8TQW - chains J and N of the 29 polymer chains in the assembly; structure by electron microscopy, 8.20 A resolution (very low resolution: no residue pairs are listed; an interface is given only as per-side residue counts).

# Chain J
Molecule: Mediator of RNA polymerase II transcription subunit 10
Source organism: Homo sapiens
UniProtKB: Q9BTT4 (MED10_HUMAN); residues 1-135 here = UniProt positions 1-135
Amino-acid sequence (135 residues; each row starts with the number of its first residue):
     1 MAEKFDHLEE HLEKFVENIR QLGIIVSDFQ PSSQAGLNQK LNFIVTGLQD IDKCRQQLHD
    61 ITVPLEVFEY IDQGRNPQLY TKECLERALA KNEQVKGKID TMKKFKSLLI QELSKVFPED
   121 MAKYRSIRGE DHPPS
Not modelled in the structure: 1-6, 129-135

# Chain N
Molecule: Mediator of RNA polymerase II transcription subunit 14
Source organism: Homo sapiens
UniProtKB: O60244 (MED14_HUMAN); residues 1-1454 here = UniProt positions 1-1454
Amino-acid sequence (1454 residues; numbered 1 to 1454; the number before each row is that of its first residue):
     1 MAPVQLENHQ LVPPGGGGGG SGGPPSAPAP PPPGAAVAAA AAAAASPGYR LSTLIEFLLH
    61 RAYSELMVLT DLLPRKSDVE RKIEIVQFAS RTRQLFVRLL ALVKWANNAG KVEKCAMISS
   121 FLDQQAILFV DTADRLASLA RDALVHARLP SFAIPYAIDV LTTGSYPRLP TCIRDKIIPP
   181 DPITKIEKQA TLHQLNQILR HRLVTTDLPP QLANLTVANG RVKFRVEGEF EATLTVMGDD
   241 PDVPWRLLKL EILVEDKETG DGRALVHSMQ ISFIHQLVQS RLFADEKPLQ DMYNCLHSFC
   301 LSLQLEVLHS QTLMLIRERW GDLVQVERYH AGKCLSLSVW NQQVLGRKTG TASVHKVTIK
   361 IDENDVSKPL QIFHDPPLPA SDSKLVERAM KIDHLSIEKL LIDSVHARAH QKLQELKAIL
   421 RGFNANENSS IETALPALVV PILEPCGNSE CLHIFVDLHS GMFQLMLYGL DQATLDDMEK
   481 SVNDDMKRII PWIQQLKFWL GQQRCKQSIK HLPTISSETL QLSNYSTHPI GNLSKNKLFI
   541 KLTRLPQYYI VVEMLEVPNK PTQLSYKYYF MSVNAADRED SPAMALLLQQ FKENIQDLVF
   601 RTKTGKQTRT NAKRKLSDDP CPVESKKTKR AGEMCAFNKV LAHFVAMCDT NMPFVGLRLE
   661 LSNLEIPHQG VQVEGDGFSH AIRLLKIPPC KGITEETQKA LDRSLLDCTF RLQGRNNRTW
   721 VAELVFANCP LNGTSTREQG PSRHVYLTYE NLLSEPVGGR KVVEMFLNDW NSIARLYECV
   781 LEFARSLPDI PAHLNIFSEV RVYNYRKLIL CYGTTKGSSI SIQWNSIHQK FHISLGTVGP
   841 NSGCSNCHNT ILHQLQEMFN KTPNVVQLLQ VLFDTQAPLN AINKLPTVPM LGLTQRTNTA
   901 YQCFSILPQS STHIRLAFRN MYCIDIYCRS RGVVAIRDGA YSLFDNSKLV EGFYPAPGLK
   961 TFLNMFVDSN QDARRRSVNE DDNPPSPIGG DMMDSLISQL QPPPQQQPFP KQPGTSGAYP
  1021 LTSPPTSYHS TVNQSPSMMH TQSPGNLHAA SSPSGALRAP SPASFVPTPP PSSHGISIGP
  1081 GASFASPHGT LDPSSPYTMV SPSGRAGNWP GSPQVSGPSP AARMPGMSPA NPSLHSPVPD
  1141 ASHSPRAGTS SQTMPTNMPP PRKLPQRSWA ASIPTILTHS ALNILLLPSP TPGLVPGLAG
  1201 SYLCSPLERF LGSVIMRRHL QRIIQQETLQ LINSNEPGVI MFKTDALKCR VALSPKTNQT
  1261 LQLKVTPENA GQWKPDELQV LEKFFETRVA GPPFKANTLI AFTKLLGAPT HILRDCVHIM
  1321 KLELFPDQAT QLKWNVQFCL TIPPSAPPIA PPGTPAVVLK SKMLFFLQLT QKTSVPPQEP
  1381 VSIIVPIIYD MASGTTQQAD IPRQQNSSVA APMMVSNILK RFAEMNPPRQ GECTIFAAVR
  1441 DLMANLTLPP GGRP
Not modelled in the structure: 1-49, 345-353, 575-581, 595-633, 888-902, 968-1167, 1193-1201, 1228-1229, 1266-1274, 1307-1309, 1327-1334, 1368-1454

# Chain J / chain N interface
At this resolution (8 A) residue pairs are not listed: 31 residues of chain J and 27 of chain N lie at the interface.

# Overview
31 residues of chain J and 27 residues of chain N are in contact.
Here chain J is Mediator of RNA polymerase II transcription subunit 10 and chain N is Mediator of RNA
polymerase II transcription subunit 14, both from Homo sapiens. Entry 8TQW (Structure of human transcriptional
Mediator complex) was determined by electron microscopy, deposited together with 8TQ2, 8TQC and 8TRH.
